Entry 7TJI (electron microscopy, 2.70 A resolution); this record covers chains B and H of the 9 polymer chains in the assembly.

Chain B:
Protein: Origin recognition complex subunit 2
From: Saccharomyces cerevisiae
UniProt: P32833 (ORC2_YEAST); residues 1-620 here = UniProt positions 1-620
Amino-acid sequence (620 residues; numbered 1 to 620; the number before each row is that of its first residue):
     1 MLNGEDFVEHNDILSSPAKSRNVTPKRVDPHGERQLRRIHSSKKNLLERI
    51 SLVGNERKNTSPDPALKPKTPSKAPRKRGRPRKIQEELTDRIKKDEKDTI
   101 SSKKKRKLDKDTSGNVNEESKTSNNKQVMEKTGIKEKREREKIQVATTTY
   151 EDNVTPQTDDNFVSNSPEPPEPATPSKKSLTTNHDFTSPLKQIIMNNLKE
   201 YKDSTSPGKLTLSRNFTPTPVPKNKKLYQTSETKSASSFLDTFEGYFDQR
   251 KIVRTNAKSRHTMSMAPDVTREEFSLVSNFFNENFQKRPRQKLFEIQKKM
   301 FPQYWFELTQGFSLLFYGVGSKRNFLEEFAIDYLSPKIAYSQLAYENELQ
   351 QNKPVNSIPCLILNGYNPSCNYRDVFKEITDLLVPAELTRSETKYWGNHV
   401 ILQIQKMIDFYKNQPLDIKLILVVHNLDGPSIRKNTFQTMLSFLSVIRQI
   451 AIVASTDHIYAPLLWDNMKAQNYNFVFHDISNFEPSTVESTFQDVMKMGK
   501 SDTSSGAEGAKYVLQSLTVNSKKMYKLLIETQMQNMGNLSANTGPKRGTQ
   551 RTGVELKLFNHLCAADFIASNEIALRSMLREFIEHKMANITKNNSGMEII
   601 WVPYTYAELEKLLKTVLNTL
Disordered / not traced: 1-235, 344-356, 498-620
UniProt features mapped onto this chain:
  - modified residue: Thr60 (Phosphothreonine), Thr187 (Phosphothreonine), Ser188 (Phosphoserine)

Chain H:
Molecule: DNA, 84 bp ARS1
Sequence (84 nucleotides; row label = number of the first residue in the row):
     1 TTTGTGCACTTGCCTGCAGGCCTTTTGAAAAGCAAGCATAAAAGATCTAA
    51 ACATAAAATCTGTAAAATAACAAGATGTAAAGAT
Disordered / not traced: 1-23, 65-84

How chain B and chain H interact:
Pairs across the interface (10):
  Lys251(B) - DA31(H)  salt bridge to the phosphate
  Arg254(B) - DG32(H)  base contact
  Arg373(B) - DA51(H)  hydrogen bond to the phosphate
  Arg373(B) - DC52(H)  salt bridge to the phosphate
  Arg390(B) - DT54(H)  salt bridge to the phosphate
  Trp396(B) - DC52(H)  hydrogen bond to the base
  Trp396(B) - DA53(H)  hydrogen bond to the phosphate
  Gly397(B) - DC52(H)  phosphate contact
  His399(B) - DC52(H)  hydrogen bond to the phosphate
  His399(B) - DA53(H)  salt bridge to the phosphate
Also at the interface, not in a pair above, chain B (11 interface residues in all): Thr393, Lys394, Tyr395, Asn398

Overview:
The interface between chain B and chain H involves 11 residues on one side and 6 on the other; the contacts
include 4 hydrogen bonds and 4 salt bridges. Polar contacts include Trp396(B)-DC52(H), Arg373(B)-DA51(H) and
Trp396(B)-DA53(H).
Chain B is Origin recognition complex subunit 2 (Saccharomyces cerevisiae) and chain H is DNA, 84 bp ARS1; the
structure, S. cerevisiae ORC bound to 84 bp ARS1 DNA and Cdc6 (state 2) with flexible Orc6 ..., was determined
by electron microscopy (same publication as 7TJF, 7TJH, 7TJJ and 7TJK).
